5B0Q - chains A and B; structure by X-ray diffraction, 2.30 A resolution.

[Chain A (and B)]
Protein: Lin0857 protein
Source organism: Listeria innocua Clip11262
Notes: chain B of this document is another copy of the same molecule, construct and numbering; everything in this record applies to it too
Reference sequence: Q92DF6 (Q92DF6_LISIN); residue numbers follow UniProt; this construct covers 1-355
Chain sequence (363 residues; numbered 1 to 363; the number before each row is that of its first residue):
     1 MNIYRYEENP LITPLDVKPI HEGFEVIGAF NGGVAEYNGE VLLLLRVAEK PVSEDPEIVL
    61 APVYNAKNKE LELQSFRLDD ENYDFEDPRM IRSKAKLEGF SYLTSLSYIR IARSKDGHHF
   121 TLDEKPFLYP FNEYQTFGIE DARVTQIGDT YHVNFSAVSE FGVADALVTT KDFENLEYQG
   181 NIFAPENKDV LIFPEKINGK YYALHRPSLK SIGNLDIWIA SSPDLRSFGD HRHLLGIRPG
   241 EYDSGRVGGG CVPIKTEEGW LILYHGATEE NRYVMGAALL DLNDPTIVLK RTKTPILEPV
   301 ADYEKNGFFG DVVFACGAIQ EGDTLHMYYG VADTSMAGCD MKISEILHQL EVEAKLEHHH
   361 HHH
Disordered / not traced: 354-363 (chain B: 355-363)
Differences from the reference sequence: expression tag (356-363)
Curated features (UniProtKB/Swiss-Prot):
  - binding site (beta-D-Manp-(1->2)-beta-D-Manp-(1->2)-D-Manp): Asn31, Arg46, Arg89, Glu140, Asp141, Lys188, Tyr273, Asp333
Small-molecule neighbours: alpha-D-mannopyranose (MAN): Arg46, Arg89, Met90, Phe100, Leu103, Glu140, Asp141, Val158, Val163, Lys188

[Interface between chain A and chain B]
Residue-residue contacts (83; chain A residue first):
  Lys96(A) - Lys210(B)
  Lys96(A) - Ser211(B)
  Glu98(A) - Glu98(B)
  Glu98(A) - Lys210(B)
  Glu98(A) - Ser211(B)
  Gly99(A) - Ser211(B)
  Phe100(A) - Ser211(B)  hydrogen bond (backbone-backbone)
  Phe100(A) - Ile212(B)
  Ser101(A) - Ile212(B)
  Tyr134(A) - Trp218(B)  hydrophobic
  Tyr134(A) - Arg232(B)
  Tyr134(A) - His233(B)  hydrogen bond (side chain-backbone)
  Phe137(A) - Ile212(B)  hydrophobic
  Ser159(A) - Ile212(B)
  Glu160(A) - Gly213(B)
  Phe161(A) - Leu209(B)
  Phe161(A) - Gly213(B)
  Phe161(A) - Trp218(B)
  Phe161(A) - His233(B)
  Gly162(A) - Ile212(B)
  Gly180(A) - Asp230(B)
  Asn181(A) - Asp230(B)  hydrogen bond (backbone-backbone)
  Asn181(A) - His231(B)  hydrogen bond (backbone-backbone)
  Ile182(A) - His231(B)
  Phe183(A) - His231(B)
  Ala184(A) - His231(B)
  Pro185(A) - Pro207(B)
  Pro185(A) - Leu209(B)
  Pro185(A) - Trp218(B)
  Glu186(A) - Leu209(B)
  Glu186(A) - Lys210(B)  hydrogen bond (side chain-backbone)
  Glu186(A) - Ser211(B)  hydrogen bond
  Pro207(A) - Pro185(B)
  Ser208(A) - Lys210(B)
  Leu209(A) - Phe161(B)
  Leu209(A) - Pro185(B)
  Leu209(A) - Glu186(B)
  Leu209(A) - Lys210(B)
  Lys210(A) - Lys96(B)
  Lys210(A) - Glu98(B)
  Lys210(A) - Glu186(B)  hydrogen bond (backbone-side chain)
  Lys210(A) - Ser208(B)
  Lys210(A) - Leu209(B)
  Lys210(A) - Lys210(B)
  Ser211(A) - Lys96(B)
  Ser211(A) - Glu98(B)
  Ser211(A) - Gly99(B)
  Ser211(A) - Phe100(B)  hydrogen bond (backbone-backbone)
  Ser211(A) - Glu186(B)  hydrogen bond
  Ile212(A) - Phe100(B)
  Ile212(A) - Ser101(B)
  Ile212(A) - Phe137(B)  hydrophobic
  Ile212(A) - Ser159(B)
  Ile212(A) - Gly162(B)
  Gly213(A) - Glu160(B)
  Gly213(A) - Phe161(B)
  Leu215(A) - Lys210(B)
  Trp218(A) - Tyr134(B)  hydrophobic
  Trp218(A) - Phe161(B)
  Trp218(A) - Pro185(B)
  Ser221(A) - Ser227(B)
  Pro223(A) - Asp224(B)
  Pro223(A) - Ser227(B)
  Asp224(A) - Pro223(B)
  Arg226(A) - Gly229(B)
  Arg226(A) - Asp230(B)
  Ser227(A) - Ser221(B)
  Ser227(A) - Pro223(B)
  Ser227(A) - Ser227(B)
  Ser227(A) - Phe228(B)
  Ser227(A) - Gly229(B)
  Phe228(A) - Ser227(B)
  Phe228(A) - Phe228(B)  hydrogen bond (backbone-backbone)
  Gly229(A) - Arg226(B)
  Gly229(A) - Ser227(B)
  Asp230(A) - Asn181(B)  hydrogen bond (backbone-backbone)
  His231(A) - Asn181(B)  hydrogen bond (backbone-backbone)
  His231(A) - Ile182(B)
  His231(A) - Phe183(B)
  His231(A) - Ala184(B)
  Arg232(A) - Tyr134(B)
  His233(A) - Tyr134(B)  hydrogen bond (backbone-side chain)
  His233(A) - Phe161(B)
Also at the interface, not in a pair above, chain A (41 interface residues in all): Val163, His205, Ser222
Also at the interface, not in a pair above, chain B (41 interface residues in all): Val163, Gly180, His205, Leu215, Ser222

[Summary]
The chain A/chain B interface involves 41 residues from each chain, with 13 hydrogen bonds. Polar contacts
include Tyr134(A)-His233(B), Glu186(A)-Lys210(B) and Glu186(A)-Ser211(B). Chain A binds alpha-D-mannopyranose.
UniProt lists 8 beta-D-Manp-(1->2)-beta-D-Manp-(1->2)-D-Manp-binding residues on chain A.
Both chains are Lin0857 protein (Listeria innocua Clip11262). Entry 5B0Q (beta-1,2-Mannobiose phosphorylase
from Listeria innocua - mannose complex) was determined by X-ray diffraction (same publication as 5B0P, 5B0R
and 5B0S).
